Entry 8YGD (electron microscopy, 2.84 A resolution); this record covers chains L and X of the 34 polymer chains in the assembly.

== Chain L ==
Molecule: Reaction center protein L chain
Organism: Fuscovulum blasticum DSM 2131
Reference sequence: A0A2L1K3X9 (A0A2L1K3X9_FUSBL); numbering as in UniProt (aligned over 1-282)
Sequence (282 residues; row label = number of the first residue in the row):
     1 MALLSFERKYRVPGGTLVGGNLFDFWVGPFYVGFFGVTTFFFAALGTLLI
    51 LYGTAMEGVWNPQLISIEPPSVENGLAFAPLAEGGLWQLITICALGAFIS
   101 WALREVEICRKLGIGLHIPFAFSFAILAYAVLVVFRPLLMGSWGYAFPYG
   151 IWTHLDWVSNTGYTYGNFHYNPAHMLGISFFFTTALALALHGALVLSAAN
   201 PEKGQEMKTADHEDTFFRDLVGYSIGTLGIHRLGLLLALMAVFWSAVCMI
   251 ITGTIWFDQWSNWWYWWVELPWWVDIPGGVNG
Disordered / not traced: 1
Bound ions: Fe2+: His191, His231 (shared with 3 residues of chain M)
Residues lining bound ligands:
  - bacteriochlorophyll a (BCL), molecule 1: Phe98, Phe122, Ala125, Ile126, Ala128, Tyr129, Leu132, Trp157, Val158, Ser159, Thr161, Gly162, Tyr163, Asn167, Phe168, His169, His174, Gly177, Ile178, Phe181, Phe182, Val242, Ser245, Ala246, Cys248, Met249
  - bacteriochlorophyll a (BCL), molecule 2: Phe98, Tyr129, Leu132, Phe147, Ile151, Trp152, His154, Leu155, Trp157, Val158
  - bacteriochlorophyll a (BCL), molecule 3: Val158, Tyr163, His169, Phe182
  - bacteriochlorophyll a (BCL), molecule 4: His169, Met175, Ile178, Ser179, Phe182, Thr183, Leu186
  - bacteriopheophytin a (BPH), molecule 1: Thr39, Phe42, Ala43, Gly46, Ile50, Ile90, Cys93, Ala94, Ala97, Phe98, Trp101, Glu105, Ile118, Ala121, Phe122, Phe124, Ala125, Tyr149, Gly150, Ile151, Phe181, Ala238, Leu239, Val242
  - bacteriopheophytin a (BPH), molecule 2: Phe182, Ala185, Leu186, Ala189, Leu190, Leu220, Val221
  - 1,2-diacyl-sn-glycero-3-phosphocholine (PC1), molecule 1: Ala2, Val27, Gly28, Phe40
  - 1,2-diacyl-sn-glycero-3-phosphocholine (PC1), molecule 2: Thr16, Leu17, Val18, Phe35, Leu103, Arg110
  - 1,2-diacyl-sn-glycero-3-phosphocholine (PC1), molecule 3: Ile50, Pro62, Gln63, Ile65, Tyr149, Ile151, Trp152
  - 1,2-diacyl-sn-glycero-3-phosphocholine (PC1), molecule 4: Trp60, Asn61, Pro62, Gln63
  - 1,2-diacyl-sn-glycero-3-phosphocholine (PC1), molecule 5: Trp272, Trp273, Asp275, Ile276
  - ubiquinone-10 (U10), molecule 1: Leu22, Phe23, Phe34, Val37, Thr38, Phe42, Ala77, Phe78, Gln88, Thr91, Ile92, Leu95, Gly96, Ser100, Val134, Trp143
  - ubiquinone-10 (U10), molecule 2: Phe30, Val32, Gly36, Thr39, Phe40, Trp101, Arg104
  - ubiquinone-10 (U10), molecule 3: Ile99, Ala102, Val106, Cys109, Arg110, Gly113, Ile114, Leu116, Pro119, Phe120, Ser123, Ile126, Leu127, Ala130, Val134, Phe135
  - ubiquinone-10 (U10), molecule 4: Pro172, Met175, Leu176, Ser179, Trp244, Ile251, Ile255, Trp256, Trp263, Trp264
  - ubiquinone-10 (U10), molecule 5: Leu176, Ser179, Phe180, Thr183, Leu190, His191, Leu194, Glu213, Asp214, Phe217, Tyr223, Ser224, Ile225, Gly226, Thr227, Ile230, Leu233
  - ubiquinone-10 (U10), molecule 6: Trp264, Trp266, Trp267

== Chain X ==
Molecule: 1-deoxy-D-xylulose-5-phosphate synthase
Organism: Fuscovulum blasticum DSM 2131
Reference sequence: A0A2T4J9W4 (A0A2T4J9W4_FUSBL); residues 1-75 here correspond to UniProt positions 18-92 (UniProt number = residue number + 17)
Sequence (75 residues; each row starts with the number of its first residue):
     1 MAEYNYSHEPNAVINLRVWALGQMVWGAFLAAVGVVVVICLLVGTYLAGL
    51 LLPEQSKQAPSPYGALEIVQTIDVA
Disordered / not traced: 1-4, 65-75
Residues lining bound ligands:
  - bacteriochlorophyll a / ubiquinone-10: Ile14, Arg17, Val18, Leu21, Gly22, Gln23, Met24, Val25, Trp26, Ala28, Phe29, Ala32, Val36, Ile39
  - spheroidene (SPO): Arg17, Ala20, Leu21, Met24
  - ubiquinone-10 (U10): Ile14, Arg17, Val18, Leu21, Gly22, Gln23, Val25, Trp26, Ala28, Phe29, Ala32, Val36, Ile39
What the authors report for this chain:
  - contacts within the chain: Asn11-Asn15 (backbone contact), Glu9-Asn15 (hydrogen bond)

== Chain L / chain X interface ==
Contacting residue pairs (32; chain L residue first):
  Pro69(L) - Gly64(X)
  Val72(L) - Ser61(X)
  Val134(L) - Leu42(X)  hydrophobic
  Phe135(L) - Thr45(X)
  Leu138(L) - Leu42(X)  hydrophobic
  Leu138(L) - Thr45(X)
  Leu138(L) - Tyr46(X)
  Leu139(L) - Thr45(X)
  Leu139(L) - Gly49(X)
  Leu139(L) - Leu52(X)
  Leu139(L) - Ser56(X)
  Leu139(L) - Lys57(X)  hydrogen bond (backbone-side chain)
  Met140(L) - Ser56(X)
  Met140(L) - Lys57(X)
  Met140(L) - Ala59(X)  hydrophobic
  Gly141(L) - Lys57(X)
  Gly144(L) - Gly64(X)
  Tyr145(L) - Ala59(X)  hydrogen bond (side chain-backbone)
  Tyr145(L) - Pro60(X)
  Ala146(L) - Gly64(X)
  Pro148(L) - Gly64(X)
  Trp157(L) - Pro62(X)
  Trp157(L) - Gly64(X)
  Asn160(L) - Pro62(X)  hydrogen bond (side chain-backbone)
  Thr161(L) - Pro62(X)
  Thr164(L) - Pro60(X)
  Gly253(L) - Ser56(X)
  Thr254(L) - Leu52(X)
  Ile255(L) - Leu52(X)  hydrophobic
  Phe257(L) - Pro53(X)  hydrophobic
  Phe257(L) - Gln55(X)
  Phe257(L) - Ser56(X)
Also at the interface, not in a pair above, chain L (22 interface residues in all): Leu76, Tyr165
Also at the interface, not in a pair above, chain X (17 interface residues in all): Leu41, Ala48, Gln58

== Summary ==
The interface between chain L and chain X involves 22 residues on one side and 17 on the other; the contacts
include 3 hydrogen bonds. Among the polar pairs are Leu139(L)-Lys57(X), Tyr145(L)-Ala59(X) and
Asn160(L)-Pro62(X). One ubiquinone-10 molecule is bound between chain L and chain X. The paper reports
contacts within the chain involving Asn11(X), Asn15(X) and Glu9(X).
Chain L is Reaction center protein L chain and chain X is 1-deoxy-D-xylulose-5-phosphate synthase, both from
Fuscovulum blasticum DSM 2131; the structure, Rhodobacter blasticus RC-LH1 dimer, was determined by electron
microscopy (same publication as 8YGL).
